8TQW - chains a and d of the 29 polymer chains in the assembly; structure by electron microscopy, 8.20 A resolution (very low resolution: no residue pairs are listed; an interface is given only as per-side residue counts).

Chain a:
Molecule: Cyclin-dependent kinase 8
Organism: Homo sapiens
Reference sequence: P49336 (CDK8_HUMAN); residues 1-464 here = UniProt positions 1-464
Amino-acid sequence (464 residues; each row starts with the number of its first residue):
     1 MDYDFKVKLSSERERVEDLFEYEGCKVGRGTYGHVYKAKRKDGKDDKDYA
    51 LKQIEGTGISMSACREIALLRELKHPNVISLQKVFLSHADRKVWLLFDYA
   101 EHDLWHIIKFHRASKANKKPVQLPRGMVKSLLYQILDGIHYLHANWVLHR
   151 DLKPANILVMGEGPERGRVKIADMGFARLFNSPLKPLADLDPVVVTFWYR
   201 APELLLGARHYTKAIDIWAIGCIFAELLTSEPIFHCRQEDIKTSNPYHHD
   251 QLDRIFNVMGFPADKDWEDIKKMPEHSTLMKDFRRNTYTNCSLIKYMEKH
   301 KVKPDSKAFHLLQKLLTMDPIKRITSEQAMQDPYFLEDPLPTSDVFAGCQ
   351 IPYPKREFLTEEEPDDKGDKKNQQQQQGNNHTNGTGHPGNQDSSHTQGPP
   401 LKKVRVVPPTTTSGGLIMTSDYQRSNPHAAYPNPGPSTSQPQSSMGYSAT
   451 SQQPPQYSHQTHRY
Disordered / not traced: 42-47, 113-122, 237-248, 265-272, 281-290, 360-464

Chain d:
Molecule: Mediator of RNA polymerase II transcription subunit 13
Organism: Homo sapiens
Reference sequence: Q9UHV7 (MED13_HUMAN); numbering as in UniProt (aligned over 1-2174)
Amino-acid sequence (2174 residues; numbered 1 to 2174; the number before each row is that of its first residue):
     1 MSASFVPNGASLEDCHCNLFCLADLTGIKWKKYVWQGPTSAPILFPVTEE
    51 DPILSSFSRCLKADVLGVWRRDQRPGRRELWIFWWGEDPSFADLIHHDLS
   101 EEEDGVWENGLSYECRTLLFKAVHNLLERCLMNRNFVRIGKWFVKPYEKD
   151 EKPINKSEHLSCSFTFFLHGDSNVCTSVEINQHQPVYLLSEEHITLAQQS
   201 NSPFQVILCPFGLNGTLTGQAFKMSDSATKKLIGEWKQFYPISCCLKEMS
   251 EEKQEDMDWEDDSLAAVEVLVAGVRMIYPACFVLVPQSDIPTPSPVGSTH
   301 CSSSCLGVHQVPASTRDPAMSSVTLTPPTSPEEVQTVDPQSVQKWVKFSS
   351 VSDGFNSDSTSHHGGKIPRKLANHVVDRVWQECNMNRAQNKRKYSASSGG
   401 LCEEATAAKVASWDFVEATQRTNCSCLRHKNLKSRNAGQQGQAPSLGQQQ
   451 QILPKHKTNEKQEKSEKPQKRPLTPFHHRVSVSDDVGMDADSASQRLVIS
   501 APDSQVRFSNIRTNDVAKTPQMHGTEMANSPQPPPLSPHPCDVVDEGVTK
   551 TPSTPQSQHFYQMPTPDPLVPSKPMEDRIDSLSQSFPPQYQEAVEPTVYV
   601 GTAVNLEEDEANIAWKYYKFPKKKDVEFLPPQLPSDKFKDDPVGPFGQES
   651 VTSVTELMVQCKKPLKVSDELVQQYQIKNQCLSAIASDAEQEPKIDPYAF
   701 VEGDEEFLFPDKKDRQNSEREAGKKHKVEDGTSSVTVLSHEEDAMSLFSP
   751 SIKQDAPRPTSHARPPSTSLIYDSDLAVSYTDLDNLFNSDEDELTPGSKK
   801 SANGSDDKASCKESKTGNLDPLSCISTADLHKMYPTPPSLEQHIMGFSPM
   851 NMNNKEYGSMDTTPGGTVLEGNSSSIGAQFKIEVDEGFCSPKPSEIKDFS
   901 YVYKPENCQILVGCSMFAPLKTLPSQYLPPIKLPEECIYRQSWTVGKLEL
   951 LSSGPSMPFIKEGDGSNMDQEYGTAYTPQTHTSFGMPPSSAPPSNSGAGI
  1001 LPSPSTPRFPTPRTPRTPRTPRGAGGPASAQGSVKYENSDLYSPASTPST
  1051 CRPLNSVEPATVPSIPEAHSLYVNLILSESVMNLFKDCNFDSCCICVCNM
  1101 NIKGADVGVYIPDPTQEAQYRCTCGFSAVMNRKFGNNSGLFLEDELDIIG
  1151 RNTDCGKEAEKRFEALRATSAEHVNGGLKESEKLSDDLILLLQDQCTNLF
  1201 SPFGAADQDPFPKSGVISNWVRVEERDCCNDCYLALEHGRQFMDNMSGGK
  1251 VDEALVKSSCLHPWSKRNDVSMQCSQDILRMLLSLQPVLQDAIQKKRTVR
  1301 PWGVQGPLTWQQFHKMAGRGSYGTDESPEPLPIPTFLLGYDYDYLVLSPF
  1351 ALPYWERLMLEPYGSQRDIAYVVLCPENEALLNGAKSFFRDLTAIYESCR
  1401 LGQHRPVSRLLTDGIMRVGSTASKKLSEKLVAEWFSQAADGNNEAFSKLK
  1451 LYAQVCRYDLGPYLASLPLDSSLLSQPNLVAPTSQSLITPPQMTNTGNAN
  1501 TPSATLASAASSTMTVTSGVAISTSVATANSTLTTASTSSSSSSNLNSGV
  1551 SSNKLPSFPPFGSMNSNAAGSMSTQANTVQSGQLGGQQTSALQTAGISGE
  1601 SSSLPTQPHPDVSESTMDRDKVGIPTDGDSHAVTYPPAIVVYIIDPFTYE
  1651 NTDESTNSSSVWTLGLLRCFLEMVQTLPPHIKSTVSVQIIPCQYLLQPVK
  1701 HEDREIYPQHLKSLAFSAFTQCRRPLPTSTNVKTLTGFGPGLAMETALRS
  1751 PDRPECIRLYAPPFILAPVKDKQTELGETFGEAGQKYNVLFVGYCLSHDQ
  1801 RWILASCTDLYGELLETCIINIDVPNRARRKKSSARKFGLQKLWEWCLGL
  1851 VQMSSLPWRVVIGRLGRIGHGELKDWSCLLSRRNLQSLSKRLKDMCRMCG
  1901 ISAADSPSILSACLVAMEPQGSFVIMPDSVSTGSVFGRSTTLNMQTSQLN
  1951 TPQDTSCTHILVFPTSASVQVASATYTTENLDLAFNPNNDGADGMGIFDL
  2001 LDTGDDLDPDIINILPASPTGSPVHSPGSHYPHGGDAGKGQSTDRLLSTE
  2051 PHEEVPNILQQPLALGYFVSTAKAGPLPDWFWSACPQAQYQCPLFLKASL
  2101 HLHVPSVQSDELLHSKHSHPLDSNQTSDVLRFVLEQYNALSWLTCDPATQ
  2151 DRRSCLPIHFVVLNQLYNFIMNML
Disordered / not traced: 1-10, 40-46, 148-156, 245-262, 289-334, 350-1069, 1113-1115, 1169-1183, 1202-1218, 1245-1253, 1269-1272, 1296-1302, 1320-1326, 1420-1446, 1466-1615, 1632-1634, 1649-1661, 1699-1707, 1771-1784, 1826-1833, 1932-1947, 1971-2055, 2110-2117
Disulfides: Cys-1232/Cys-1260, Cys-1456/Cys-1669
Bound ions: Zn2+ site 1: Cys-1096, Cys-1098, Cys-1122, Cys-1124; Zn2+ site 2: Cys-1896, Cys-1899 (shared with 2 residues of chain c)
Curated features (UniProtKB/Swiss-Prot):
  - motif: Leu-1188 to Leu-1192 (LXXLL motif 1), Leu-1279 to Leu-1283 (LXXLL motif 2)
  - modified residue (Phosphoserine): Ser-395, Ser-500, Ser-504, Ser-530, Ser-537, Ser-826, Ser-890, Ser-1029
Reported in the primary citation:
  - mutagenesis - M916D/F917D/A918Y: decreased binding to cMED
  - mutagenesis - F847D/S848Y/P849D: unchanged binding to cMED
  - mutagenesis - M916D/F917D/A918Y: abolished binding to RNA Pol II CTD

Chain a / chain d interface:
At this resolution (8 A) residue pairs are not listed: 23 residues of chain a and 20 of chain d lie at the interface.

In short:
Chain a and chain d form an interface of 23 and 20 residues respectively. The Zn2+ site 2 is built by
Cys-1896(d) and Cys-1899(d). Cys-1096(d), Cys-1098(d), Cys-1122(d) and Cys-1124(d) coordinate Zn2+ site 1. The
paper reports that M916D/F917D/A918Y of chain d reduce binding to cMED; M916D/F917D/A918Y of chain d abolish
binding to RNA Pol II CTD.
Chain a is Cyclin-dependent kinase 8 and chain d is Mediator of RNA polymerase II transcription subunit 13,
both from Homo sapiens; the structure, Structure of human transcriptional Mediator complex, was determined by
electron microscopy together with 8TQ2, 8TQC and 8TRH from the same study.
